3SDI - chains A and B of the 28 polymer chains in the assembly; structure by X-ray diffraction, 2.65 A resolution.

== Chain A ==
Protein: Proteasome component Y7
Source organism: Saccharomyces cerevisiae
Notes: EC 3.4.25.1
Reference sequence: P23639 (PSA2_YEAST); the construct lacks a stretch of the UniProt sequence and is renumbered around it, so the offset changes along the chain: 4-102 = UniProt 1-99; 103-147 = UniProt 101-145; 148-200 = UniProt 147-199; 202-209 = UniProt 200-207; 2 more segments
Amino-acid sequence (250 residues; numbered 4 to 236 plus 18 insertion-coded residues; 1 number in that range is skipped by the numbering (no residue carries it; nothing is unmodelled there); the number before each row is that of its first residue; a row labelled like 217A-217B holds insertion residues (217A, then the next letters in order)):
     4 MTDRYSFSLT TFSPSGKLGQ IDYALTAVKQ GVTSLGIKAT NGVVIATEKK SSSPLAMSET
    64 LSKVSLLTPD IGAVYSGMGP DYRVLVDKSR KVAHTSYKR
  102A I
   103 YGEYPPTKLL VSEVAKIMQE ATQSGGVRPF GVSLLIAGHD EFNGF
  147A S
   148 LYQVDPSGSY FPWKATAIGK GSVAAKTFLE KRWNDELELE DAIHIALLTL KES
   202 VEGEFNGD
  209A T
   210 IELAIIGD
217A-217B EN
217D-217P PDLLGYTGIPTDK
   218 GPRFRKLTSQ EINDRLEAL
Not modelled in the structure: 4-7
UniProt features mapped onto this chain:
  - cross-link: Lys110 (Glycyl lysine isopeptide (Lys-Gly) (interchain with G-Cter in ubiquitin))

== Chain B ==
Protein: Proteasome component Y13
Source organism: Saccharomyces cerevisiae
Notes: EC 3.4.25.1
Reference sequence: P23638 (PSA4_YEAST); the construct lacks a stretch of the UniProt sequence and is renumbered around it, so the offset changes along the chain: 13-63 = UniProt 11-61; 64-144 = UniProt 63-143; 145-200 = UniProt 145-200; 202-204 = UniProt 201-203; 2 more segments
Amino-acid sequence (235 residues; row label = number of the first residue in the row; note: 2 numbers in that range are skipped by the numbering (no residue carries them; nothing is unmodelled there); a row labelled like 204A-204B holds insertion residues (204A, then the next letters in order)):
    13 TIFSPEGRLY QVEYALESIS HAGTAIGIMA SDGIVLAAER KVTSTLLEQD T
   63A S
    64 TEKLYKLNDK IAVAVAGLTA DAEILINTAR IHAQNYLKTY NEDIPVEILV RRLSDIKQGY
   124 TQHGGLRPFG VSFIYAGYDD R
  144A Y
   145 GYQLYTSNPS GNYTGWKAIS VGANTSAAQT LLQMDYKDDM KVDDAIELAL KTLSKT
   202 TDS
204A-204B SA
   205 LTYDRLEFAT IR
216A-216B KG
   217 AN
218C-218F DGEV
   220 YQKIFKPQEI KDILVKTGIT
UniProt features mapped onto this chain:
  - cross-link (Glycyl lysine isopeptide (Lys-Gly)): Lys101 (interchain with G-Cter in ubiquitin), Lys199 (interchain with G-Cter in ubiquitin), Lys225 (interchain with G-Cter in ubiquitin)

== Interface between chain A and chain B ==
Pairs across the interface (53):
  Ser9(A) with Gly127(B)
  Phe10(A) with Gly128(B)
  Ser11(A) with Gly128(B), hydrogen bond (backbone-backbone); Leu129(B); Arg130(B), hydrogen bond (side chain-backbone)
  Thr13(A) with Arg130(B)
  Thr14(A) with Gln23(B)
  Phe15(A) with Gln23(B); Tyr26(B); Ala27(B), hydrophobic; Ser30(B); Pro131(B); Gly133(B)
  Ser16(A) with Tyr26(B)
  Pro17(A) with Tyr26(B), hydrophobic; Glu29(B)
  Ser18(A) with Glu29(B); His33(B)
  Gly19(A) with Tyr26(B); Ser30(B)
  Leu21(A) with Arg130(B)
  Lys41(A) with Glu60(B), salt bridge
  Ser114(A) with Glu86(B)
  Gln121(A) with Ala83(B); Asp84(B), hydrogen bond; Ile87(B); Arg130(B)
  Thr124(A) with Arg130(B), hydrogen bond (backbone-side chain)
  Gln125(A) with Tyr123(B); Leu129(B); Arg130(B), hydrogen bond (side chain-backbone); Phe132(B)
  Gly127(A) with Leu129(B)
  Ser154(A) with Ala83(B)
  Gly155(A) with Ala83(B)
  Ser156(A) with Ala83(B)
  Tyr157(A) with Glu86(B), hydrogen bond
  Pro159(A) with Leu59(B); Glu60(B), hydrogen bond (backbone-backbone); Thr63(B); Ser63A(B)
  Trp160(A) with Ser56(B); Leu58(B); Leu59(B)
  Lys161(A) with Thr57(B); Leu58(B), hydrogen bond (backbone-backbone); Leu59(B); Glu60(B)
  Ala162(A) with Leu58(B)
  Lys173(A) with Leu58(B)
  Glu177(A) with Ser56(B); Thr57(B), hydrogen bond; Leu58(B)
Also at the interface, not in a pair above, chain A (33 interface residues in all): Lys118, Ser126, Tyr149, Phe158, Leu176, Trp180
Also at the interface, not in a pair above, chain B (26 interface residues in all): Leu81

== Overview ==
The interface between chain A and chain B involves 33 residues on one side and 26 on the other; the contacts
include 9 hydrogen bonds and 1 salt bridge. Polar contacts include Lys41(A)-Glu60(B), Ser11(A)-Arg130(B) and
Gln121(A)-Asp84(B).
Chain A is Proteasome component Y7 and chain B is Proteasome component Y13, both from Saccharomyces
cerevisiae; the structure, Structure of yeast 20S open-gate proteasome with Compound 20, was determined by
X-ray diffraction (same publication as 3SDK, 3OEU and 3OEV).
